Entry 8EVG (electron microscopy, 2.75 A resolution); this record covers chains C and J of the 12 polymer chains in the assembly.

[Chain C]
Protein: Histone H2A type 2-C
Source organism: Homo sapiens
UniProt: Q16777 (H2A2C_HUMAN); residues 0-128 here correspond to UniProt positions 1-129 (UniProt number = residue number + 1)
Sequence (129 residues; numbered 0 to 128; the number before each row is that of its first residue; numbering starts at 0):
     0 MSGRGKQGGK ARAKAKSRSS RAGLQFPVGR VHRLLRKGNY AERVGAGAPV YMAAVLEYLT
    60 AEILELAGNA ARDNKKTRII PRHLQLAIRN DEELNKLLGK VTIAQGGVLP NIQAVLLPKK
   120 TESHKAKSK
Disordered / not traced: 0-11, 119-128
Curated features (UniProtKB/Swiss-Prot):
  - modified residue: Ser1 (N-acetylserine), Arg3 (Citrulline), Lys5 (N6-(2-hydroxyisobutyryl)lysine), Lys9 (N6-(2-hydroxyisobutyryl)lysine), Lys13 (N6-(beta-hydroxybutyryl)lysine), Lys36 (N6-(2-hydroxyisobutyryl)lysine), Lys74 (N6-(2-hydroxyisobutyryl)lysine), Lys75 (N6-(2-hydroxyisobutyryl)lysine), Lys95 (N6-(2-hydroxyisobutyryl)lysine), Lys99 (N6-glutaryllysine), Gln104 (N5-methylglutamine), Lys118 (N6-(2-hydroxyisobutyryl)lysine), Lys119 (N6-crotonyllysine), Thr120 (Phosphothreonine), Ser122 (Phosphoserine), Lys124 (N6-crotonyllysine)
  - cross-link (Glycyl lysine isopeptide (Lys-Gly)): Lys13 (interchain with G-Cter in ubiquitin), Lys15 (interchain with G-Cter in ubiquitin), Lys119 (interchain with G-Cter in ubiquitin)

[Chain J]
Molecule: 162-nt DNA strand
Sequence (162 nucleotides; row label = number of the first residue in the row):
     1 AAATAGGAAC CCCACATGCC CTGTGTCTGC AAGTACAGAA CTAGCCAGAC AGACTGACCT
    61 ATTTTTGTGA GGGGAATCGG GAAGTATCCA TTGCTAAGAC TCAGCAATGC TGCAACTCTC
   121 AGCAACCAGC TGAAGATCAG CAGCCGAGAG GCCCTGCACC TA
Disordered / not traced: 1-10, 158-162

[How chain C and chain J interact]
Residue-residue contacts (14):
  Arg29(C) - DG132(J)  sugar contact
  Arg29(C) - DA133(J)  salt bridge to the phosphate
  Arg42(C) - DG122(J)  hydrogen bond to the sugar
  Arg42(C) - DC123(J)  phosphate contact
  Val43(C) - DG122(J)  sugar contact
  Val43(C) - DC123(J)  hydrogen bond to the phosphate
  Gly44(C) - DG122(J)  phosphate contact
  Ala45(C) - DG122(J)  phosphate contact
  Lys75(C) - DA142(J)  sugar contact
  Lys75(C) - DG143(J)  salt bridge to the phosphate
  Thr76(C) - DC141(J)  sugar contact
  Thr76(C) - DA142(J)  hydrogen bond to the phosphate
  Arg77(C) - DC141(J)  sugar contact
  Arg77(C) - DA142(J)  hydrogen bond to the phosphate
Other interface residues (no listed pair), chain C (13 interface residues in all): Lys13, Ala14, Ser16, His31, Glu41
Other interface residues (no listed pair), chain J (9 interface residues in all): DC130, DT131

[In short]
Chain C and chain J form an interface of 13 and 9 residues respectively, with 4 hydrogen bonds and 2 salt
bridges. Among the polar pairs are Arg42(C)-DG122(J), Val43(C)-DC123(J) and Thr76(C)-DA142(J).
Here chain C is Histone H2A type 2-C (Homo sapiens) and chain J is a 162-nt DNA strand. Entry 8EVG (162bp
CX3CR1 nucleosome (further classified with better nucleosome end)) was determined by electron microscopy.
